8ZZ0 - chains F and G of the 7 polymer chains in the assembly; structure by electron microscopy, 3.43 A resolution.

[Chain F (and G)]
Molecule: Chemotaxis protein PomA
From: Vibrio alginolyticus
Notes: chain G of this document is another copy of the same molecule, construct and numbering; everything in this record applies to it too
UniProtKB: O06873 (POMA_VIBAL); residue numbers follow UniProt; this construct covers 1-253
Chain sequence (253 residues; numbered 1 to 253; the number before each row is that of its first residue):
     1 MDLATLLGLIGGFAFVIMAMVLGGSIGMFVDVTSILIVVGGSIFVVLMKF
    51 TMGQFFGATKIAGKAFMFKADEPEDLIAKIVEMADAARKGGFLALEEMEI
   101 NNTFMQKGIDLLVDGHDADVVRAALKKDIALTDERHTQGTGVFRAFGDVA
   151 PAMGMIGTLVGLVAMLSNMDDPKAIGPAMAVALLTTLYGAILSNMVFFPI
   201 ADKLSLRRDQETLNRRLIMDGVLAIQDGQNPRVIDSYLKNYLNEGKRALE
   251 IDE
Disordered / not traced: 1-2, 24-30, 88-99, 252-253 (chain G: 1-26, 88-99, 252-253)
What the authors report for this chain:
  - specificity-determining residues: Met165, Met179 (by similarity / conservation)

[Chain F / chain G interface]
Residue-residue contacts (57; chain F residue first):
  Leu3(F) - Phe56(G)  hydrophobic
  Ala4(F) - Met52(G)  hydrophobic
  Ala4(F) - Phe56(G)
  Leu7(F) - Ile43(G)
  Leu7(F) - Met52(G)  hydrophobic
  Leu7(F) - Phe55(G)  hydrophobic
  Gly11(F) - Phe44(G)
  Phe13(F) - Leu36(G)  hydrophobic
  Ala14(F) - Gly40(G)
  Ala14(F) - Gly41(G)
  Phe15(F) - Phe44(G)  hydrophobic
  Ile17(F) - Leu36(G)  hydrophobic
  Met18(F) - Ile37(G)  hydrophobic
  Met18(F) - Ile156(G)  hydrophobic
  Phe66(F) - Met48(G)  hydrophobic
  Lys173(F) - Asp170(G)
  Gly176(F) - Leu166(G)
  Pro177(F) - Leu166(G)
  Ala180(F) - Val163(G)
  Ala180(F) - Leu166(G)  hydrophobic
  Ala180(F) - Ser167(G)
  Leu183(F) - Leu162(G)  hydrophobic
  Leu184(F) - Val163(G)  hydrophobic
  Thr186(F) - Leu159(G)
  Leu187(F) - Ile156(G)
  Leu187(F) - Leu159(G)  hydrophobic
  Leu187(F) - Val160(G)  hydrophobic
  Ala190(F) - Ile156(G)  hydrophobic
  Asn194(F) - Val45(G)
  Asn194(F) - Ala152(G)
  Asn194(F) - Ile156(G)
  Met195(F) - Phe44(G)
  Met195(F) - Met153(G)  hydrophobic
  Pro199(F) - Met48(G)  hydrophobic
  Asp202(F) - Lys49(G)
  Lys203(F) - Met48(G)
  Leu206(F) - Met48(G)
  Leu206(F) - Lys49(G)
  Asn240(F) - Lys127(G)
  Asn243(F) - Leu131(G)
  Gly245(F) - Gln138(G)
  Lys246(F) - Lys49(G)
  Lys246(F) - Phe50(G)
  Lys246(F) - Gln54(G)  hydrogen bond (backbone-side chain)
  Lys246(F) - Gln138(G)
  Arg247(F) - Gln54(G)
  Ala248(F) - Arg135(G)
  Leu249(F) - Gln54(G)
  Leu249(F) - Gly57(G)
  Leu249(F) - Ala58(G)
  Leu249(F) - Ile61(G)  hydrophobic
  Leu249(F) - Arg135(G)
  Leu249(F) - Gln138(G)
  Leu249(F) - Gly139(G)
  Glu250(F) - Gln54(G)
  Ile251(F) - Leu131(G)  hydrophobic
  Ile251(F) - Arg135(G)
Also at the interface, not in a pair above, chain F (38 interface residues in all): Ile10, Val21, Met179, Ile191
Also at the interface, not in a pair above, chain G (38 interface residues in all): Leu47, Thr51, Gly53, Glu134, Val142, Met169

[In short]
The chain F/chain G interface involves 38 residues from each chain; the contacts include 1 hydrogen bond. The
hydrogen-bonded pair is Lys246(F)-Gln54(G). From the paper: specificity determinants Met165(F) and Met179(F).
Both chains are Chemotaxis protein PomA (Vibrio alginolyticus). Entry 8ZZ0 (Bacterial flagellar sodium-driven
stator PomA5PomB2(D24N) with 100 mM KCl) was determined by electron microscopy together with 8ZYV, 8ZYW, 8ZYZ
and 9IJM from the same study.
